Entry 5WBQ (X-ray diffraction, 2.40 A resolution); this record covers chains A and B.

Chain A (and B):
Molecule: Ketohexokinase
From: Homo sapiens
Notes: EC 2.7.1.3; chain B of this document is another copy of the same molecule, construct and numbering; everything in this record applies to it too
UniProt: P50053 (KHK_HUMAN); residue numbers follow UniProt; this construct covers 5-298
Sequence (313 residues; numbered -14 to 298; the number before each row is that of its first residue; numbers below 1 keep their minus sign (Met-14 is residue -14)):
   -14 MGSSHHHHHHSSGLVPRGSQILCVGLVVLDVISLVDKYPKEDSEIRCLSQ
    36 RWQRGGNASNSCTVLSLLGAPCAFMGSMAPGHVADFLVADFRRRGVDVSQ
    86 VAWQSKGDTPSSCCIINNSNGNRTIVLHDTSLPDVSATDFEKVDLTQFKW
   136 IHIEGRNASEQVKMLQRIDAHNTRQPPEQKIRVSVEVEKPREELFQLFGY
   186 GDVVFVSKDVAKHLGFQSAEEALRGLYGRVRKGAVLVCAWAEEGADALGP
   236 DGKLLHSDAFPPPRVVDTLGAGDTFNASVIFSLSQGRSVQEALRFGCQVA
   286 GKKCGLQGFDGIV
Disordered / not traced: -14 to 2 (chain B: -14 to -3)
Construct notes: expression tag (-14 to 4)
UniProt features mapped onto this chain:
  - binding site (beta-D-fructose): Asp15, Gly41, Asn42, Asn45, Asp258
  - binding site (ATP): Arg108, Ala226 to Gly229, Gly255 to Asp258
  - natural variant: Gly40 (G40R: In FRUCT), Ala43 (A43T: In FRUCT)
Small-molecule neighbours: A3J (2-ethyl-7-[(3S)-3-hydroxy-3-methylpyrrolidin-1-yl]-5-(trifluoromethyl)-1H-pyrrolo[3,2-b]pyridine-6-carbonitrile): Ala224, Trp225, Ala226, Glu227, Ala244, Phe245, Pro246, Pro247, Val250, Thr253, Ala256, Gly257, Phe260, Cys282, Ala285, Gly286, Cys289

Interface between chain A and chain B:
Pairs across the interface - 72 pairs, chain A then chain B:
  Leu14(A) - Trp37(B)  hydrophobic
  Ser18(A) - Val111(B)
  Val20(A) - Val111(B)  hydrophobic
  Tyr23(A) - Pro24(B)  hydrogen bond (side chain-backbone)
  Tyr23(A) - Lys25(B)
  Tyr23(A) - Glu26(B)
  Pro24(A) - Tyr23(B)  hydrogen bond (backbone-side chain)
  Lys25(A) - Thr109(B)
  Glu26(A) - Tyr23(B)
  Glu26(A) - Asn102(B)  hydrogen bond
  Glu26(A) - Asn105(B)  hydrogen bond
  Glu26(A) - Asn107(B)
  Glu26(A) - Thr109(B)
  Asp27(A) - Asn107(B)
  Asp27(A) - Arg108(B)  hydrogen bond (side chain-backbone)
  Asp27(A) - Thr109(B)  hydrogen bond (backbone-side chain)
  Ser28(A) - Thr109(B)
  Ser28(A) - Ile110(B)  hydrogen bond (backbone-backbone)
  Glu29(A) - Ile110(B)
  Glu29(A) - Leu112(B)
  Ile30(A) - Ile110(B)  hydrogen bond (backbone-backbone)
  Ile30(A) - Val111(B)
  Ile30(A) - Leu112(B)  hydrogen bond (backbone-backbone)
  Arg31(A) - Leu112(B)
  Arg31(A) - His113(B)  hydrogen bond (side chain-backbone)
  Cys32(A) - Val111(B)  hydrophobic
  Cys32(A) - Leu112(B)  hydrogen bond (backbone-backbone)
  Cys32(A) - Asp114(B)
  Leu33(A) - Asp114(B)
  Ser34(A) - Asp114(B)
  Gln35(A) - Asp93(B)
  Gln35(A) - Thr94(B)  hydrogen bond (side chain-backbone)
  Gln35(A) - Ser96(B)  hydrogen bond (side chain-backbone)
  Gln35(A) - His113(B)
  Gln35(A) - Asp114(B)  hydrogen bond (side chain-backbone)
  Trp37(A) - Trp37(B)  hydrophobic
  Trp37(A) - His67(B)
  Trp37(A) - Val68(B)
  His67(A) - His67(B)
  Phe71(A) - His67(B)
  Ser96(A) - Gln35(B)  hydrogen bond
  Cys98(A) - Val16(B)  hydrophobic
  Cys98(A) - Cys98(B)  hydrophobic
  Ile100(A) - Ile100(B)  hydrophobic
  Asn102(A) - Glu26(B)  hydrogen bond
  Asn105(A) - Glu26(B)  hydrogen bond
  Asn107(A) - Glu26(B)
  Asn107(A) - Asp27(B)
  Arg108(A) - Asp27(B)  salt bridge
  Arg108(A) - Ser28(B)
  Arg108(A) - Glu29(B)  salt bridge
  Thr109(A) - Lys25(B)
  Thr109(A) - Glu26(B)
  Thr109(A) - Asp27(B)
  Thr109(A) - Ser28(B)
  Ile110(A) - Ser28(B)  hydrogen bond (backbone-backbone)
  Ile110(A) - Glu29(B)
  Ile110(A) - Ile30(B)  hydrogen bond (backbone-backbone)
  Val111(A) - Ser18(B)
  Val111(A) - Val20(B)  hydrophobic
  Val111(A) - Ile30(B)
  Val111(A) - Cys32(B)  hydrophobic
  Leu112(A) - Ile30(B)  hydrogen bond (backbone-backbone)
  Leu112(A) - Arg31(B)
  Leu112(A) - Cys32(B)  hydrogen bond (backbone-backbone)
  His113(A) - Cys32(B)
  His113(A) - Gln35(B)
  Asp114(A) - Arg31(B)  salt bridge
  Arg141(A) - Arg31(B)
  Glu173(A) - Glu29(B)
  Lys174(A) - Glu29(B)  salt bridge
  Thr253(A) - Asp27(B)
Interface residues without a listed pair, chain A (39 interface residues in all): Val16, Asn42, Ser97
Interface residues without a listed pair, chain B (36 interface residues in all): Leu14, Ser34, Pro95, Thr115

Overview:
The interface between chain A and chain B involves 39 residues on one side and 36 on the other, with 21
hydrogen bonds and 4 salt bridges. Polar pairs include Arg108(A)-Asp27(B), Arg108(A)-Glu29(B) and
Asp114(A)-Arg31(B). Bound to chain A: compound A3J.
Chain A and chain B are both Ketohexokinase (Homo sapiens); the structure, Structure of human Ketohexokinase
complexed with hits from fragment screening, was determined by X-ray diffraction together with 5WBM, 5WBO,
5WBP, 5WBR and 5WBZ from the same study.
